Entry 4DEV (X-ray diffraction, 2.00 A resolution); this record covers chains A and C of the 4 polymer chains in the assembly.

# Chain A (and C)
Name: Acetyl-xylan esterase Est2A
Source organism: Butyrivibrio proteoclasticus
Notes: chain C of this document is another copy of the same molecule, construct and numbering; everything in this record applies to it too
UniProtKB: E0RVY7 (E0RVY7_BUTPB); numbering as in UniProt (aligned over 1-376)
Chain sequence (408 residues; each row starts with the number of its first residue; numbers below 1 keep their minus sign (Met-31 is residue -31)):
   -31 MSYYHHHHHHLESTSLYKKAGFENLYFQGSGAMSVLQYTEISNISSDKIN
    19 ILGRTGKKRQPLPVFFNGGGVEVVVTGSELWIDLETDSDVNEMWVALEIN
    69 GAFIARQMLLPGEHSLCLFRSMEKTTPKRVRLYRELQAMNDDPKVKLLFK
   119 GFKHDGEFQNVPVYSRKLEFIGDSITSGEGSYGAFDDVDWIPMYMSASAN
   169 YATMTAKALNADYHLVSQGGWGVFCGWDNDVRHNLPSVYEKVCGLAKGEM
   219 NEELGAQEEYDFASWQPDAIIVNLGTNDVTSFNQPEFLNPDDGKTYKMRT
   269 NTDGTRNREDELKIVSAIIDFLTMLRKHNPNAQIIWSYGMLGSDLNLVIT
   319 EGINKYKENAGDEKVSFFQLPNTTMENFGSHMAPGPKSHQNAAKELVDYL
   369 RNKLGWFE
Unresolved in the structure: -31 to 3, 376
Construct notes: expression tag (-31 to 0); engineered mutation Ala351 (His in E0RVY7)

# Interface between chain A and chain C
Contacting residue pairs - 38 pairs, chain A then chain C:
  Thr273(A) - Glu331(C)  hydrogen bond
  Arg276(A) - Glu326(C)  salt bridge
  Ser311(A) - Tyr367(C)
  Asn314(A) - Phe335(C)  hydrogen bond (side chain-backbone)
  Leu315(A) - Ile321(C)  hydrophobic
  Leu315(A) - Asn322(C)  hydrogen bond (backbone-side chain)
  Leu315(A) - Lys325(C)
  Leu315(A) - Val333(C)
  Thr318(A) - Thr318(C)  hydrogen bond
  Thr318(A) - Asn322(C)
  Glu319(A) - Asn322(C)
  Glu319(A) - Glu326(C)
  Ile321(A) - Leu315(C)  hydrophobic
  Asn322(A) - Leu315(C)  hydrogen bond (side chain-backbone)
  Asn322(A) - Thr318(C)
  Asn322(A) - Glu319(C)
  Lys325(A) - Leu315(C)
  Glu326(A) - Arg276(C)  salt bridge
  Glu326(A) - Glu319(C)
  Glu331(A) - Thr273(C)
  Val333(A) - Leu315(C)
  Phe335(A) - Asn314(C)
  Phe335(A) - Leu315(C)  hydrophobic
  Phe336(A) - Gln337(C)
  Gln337(A) - Phe335(C)
  Gln337(A) - Phe336(C)
  Gln337(A) - Gln337(C)  hydrogen bond (side chain-backbone)
  Pro339(A) - Glu363(C)
  Asn340(A) - Asp366(C)  hydrogen bond
  Thr342(A) - Lys362(C)
  Thr342(A) - Asp366(C)
  Glu344(A) - Lys362(C)  salt bridge
  Lys362(A) - Glu344(C)  salt bridge
  Glu363(A) - Pro339(C)
  Glu363(A) - Glu363(C)
  Asp366(A) - Asn340(C)  hydrogen bond
  Asp366(A) - Thr342(C)
  Tyr367(A) - Ser311(C)
Also at the interface, not in a pair above, chain A (28 interface residues in all): Asp312, Ser334, Asn359, Asn370
Also at the interface, not in a pair above, chain C (27 interface residues in all): Lys323, Asn370, Lys371

# Summary
28 residues of chain A and 27 residues of chain C are in contact; the contacts include 8 hydrogen bonds and 4
salt bridges. Among the polar pairs are Arg276(A)-Glu326(C), Glu344(A)-Lys362(C) and Thr273(A)-Glu331(C).
Chain A and chain C are both Acetyl-xylan esterase Est2A (Butyrivibrio proteoclasticus); the structure, An
Acetyl Xylan Esterase (Est2A) from the Rumen Bacterium Butyrivibrio proteoclasticus, was determined by X-ray
diffraction, deposited together with 3U37.
